Entry 1K1W (X-ray diffraction, 2.80 A resolution); this record covers chain A.

Chain A:
Molecule: 4-alpha-glucanotransferase
Organism: Thermococcus litoralis
Notes: EC 2.4.1.25
Reference sequence: O32462 (MALQ_THELI); numbering as in UniProt (aligned over 1-659)
Amino-acid sequence (659 residues; numbered 1 to 659; the number before each row is that of its first residue):
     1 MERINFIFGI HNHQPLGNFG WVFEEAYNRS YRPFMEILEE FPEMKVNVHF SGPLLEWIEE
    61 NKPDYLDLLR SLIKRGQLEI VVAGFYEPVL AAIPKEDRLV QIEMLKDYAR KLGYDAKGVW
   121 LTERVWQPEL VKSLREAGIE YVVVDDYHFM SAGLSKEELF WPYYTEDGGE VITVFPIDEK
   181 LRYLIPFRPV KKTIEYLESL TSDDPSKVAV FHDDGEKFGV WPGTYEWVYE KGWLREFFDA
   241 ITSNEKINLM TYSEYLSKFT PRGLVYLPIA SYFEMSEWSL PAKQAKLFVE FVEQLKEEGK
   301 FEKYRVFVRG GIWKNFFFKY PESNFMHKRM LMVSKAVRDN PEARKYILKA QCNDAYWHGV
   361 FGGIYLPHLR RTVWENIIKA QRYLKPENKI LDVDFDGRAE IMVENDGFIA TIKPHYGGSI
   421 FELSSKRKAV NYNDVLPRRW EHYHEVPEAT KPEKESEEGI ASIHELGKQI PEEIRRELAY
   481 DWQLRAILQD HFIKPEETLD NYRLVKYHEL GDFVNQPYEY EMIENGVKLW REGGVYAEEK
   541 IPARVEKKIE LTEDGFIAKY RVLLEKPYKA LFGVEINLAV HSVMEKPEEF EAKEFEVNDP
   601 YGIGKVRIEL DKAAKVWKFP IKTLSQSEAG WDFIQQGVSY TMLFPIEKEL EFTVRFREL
Unresolved in the structure: 1-3, 201-205, 226-232, 243-244, 450-463
Construct notes: modified residue (1, 35, 44, 104, 150, 250, 275, 326, 330, 332, 402, 522, 584, 642)
Modified / non-standard residues: Mse1 (selenomethionine); Mse35, Mse44, Mse104, Mse150, Mse250, Mse275, Mse326, Mse330, Mse332, Mse402, Mse522, Mse584, Mse642 (selenomethionine; parent Met)
Curated features (UniProtKB/Swiss-Prot):
  - active site: E123 (Nucleophile), D214 (Proton donor)

In short:
From UniProt: active-site residues E123 and D214.
Chain A is 4-alpha-glucanotransferase (Thermococcus litoralis); the structure, Crystal structure of
4-alpha-glucanotransferase from thermococcus litoralis, was determined by X-ray diffraction, deposited
together with 1K1X and 1K1Y.
